Entry 5AVB (X-ray diffraction, 2.40 A resolution); this record covers chains G and I of the 10 polymer chains in the assembly.

Chain G:
Protein: Histone H2A type 1-B/E
Organism: Homo sapiens
UniProt: P04908 (H2A1B_HUMAN); residues 0-129 here correspond to UniProt positions 1-130 (UniProt number = residue number + 1)
Amino-acid sequence (133 residues; each row starts with the number of its first residue; numbers below 1 keep their minus sign (Gly-3 is residue -3)):
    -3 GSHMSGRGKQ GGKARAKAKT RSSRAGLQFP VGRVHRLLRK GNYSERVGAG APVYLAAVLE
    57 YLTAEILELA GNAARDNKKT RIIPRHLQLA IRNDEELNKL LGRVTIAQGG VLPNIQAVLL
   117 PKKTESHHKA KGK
Disordered / not traced: -3 to 13, 119-129
Construct notes: expression tag (-3 to -1)
UniProt features mapped onto this chain:
  - modified residue: Ser1 (N-acetylserine), Arg3 (Citrulline), Lys5 (N6-(2-hydroxyisobutyryl)lysine), Lys9 (N6-(2-hydroxyisobutyryl)lysine), Lys13 (N6-(beta-hydroxybutyryl)lysine), Lys36 (N6-(2-hydroxyisobutyryl)lysine), Lys74 (N6-(2-hydroxyisobutyryl)lysine), Lys75 (N6-(2-hydroxyisobutyryl)lysine), Lys95 (N6-(2-hydroxyisobutyryl)lysine), Gln104 (N5-methylglutamine), Lys118 (N6-(2-hydroxyisobutyryl)lysine), Lys119 (N6-crotonyllysine), Thr120 (Phosphothreonine), Lys125 (N6-crotonyllysine)
  - cross-link (Glycyl lysine isopeptide (Lys-Gly)): Lys13 (interchain with G-Cter in ubiquitin), Lys15 (interchain with G-Cter in ubiquitin), Lys119 (interchain with G-Cter in ubiquitin)

Chain I:
Molecule: 147-nt DNA strand
Sequence (147 nucleotides; row label = number of the first residue in the row; numbers below 1 keep their minus sign (DA-73 is residue -73)):
   -73 ATCAATATCC ACCTGCAGAT ACTACCAAAA GTGTATTTGG AAACTGCTCC ATCAAAAGGC
   -13 ATGTTCAGCT GGAATCCAGC TGAACATGCC TTTTGATGGA GCAGTTTCCA AATACACTTT
    47 TGGTAGTATC TGCAGGTGGA TATTGAT
Ion coordination: Mn2+ site 1: DG-35, DG-34; Mn2+ site 2 near DG-3 (its only coordinating residue here); Mn2+ site 3 near DG5 (its only coordinating residue here); Mn2+ site 4 near DG27 (its only coordinating residue here); Mn2+ site 5 near DG48 (its only coordinating residue here); Mn2+ site 6 near DG61 (its only coordinating residue here)

Chain G / chain I interface:
Contacting residue pairs (14):
  Arg29(G) with DG48(I), hydrogen bond to the phosphate; DG49(I), salt bridge to the phosphate
  Arg42(G) with DA38(I), hydrogen bond to the sugar; DT39(I), phosphate contact
  Val43(G) with DA38(I), sugar contact; DT39(I), hydrogen bond to the phosphate
  Gly44(G) with DA38(I), phosphate contact
  Ala45(G) with DA38(I), hydrogen bond to the phosphate
  Lys75(G) with DC59(I), phosphate contact; DA60(I), phosphate contact
  Thr76(G) with DG58(I), hydrogen bond to the phosphate; DC59(I), hydrogen bond to the phosphate
  Arg77(G) with DG58(I), hydrogen bond to the sugar; DC59(I), hydrogen bond to the phosphate
Also at the interface, not in a pair above, chain G (10 interface residues in all): Glu41, Lys74

In short:
The interface between chain G and chain I involves 10 residues on one side and 7 on the other, with 8 hydrogen
bonds and 1 salt bridge. Polar contacts include Arg42(G)-DA38(I), Arg77(G)-DG58(I) and Arg29(G)-DG48(I).
DG-35(I) and DG-34(I) coordinate Mn2+ site 1.
Chain G is Histone H2A type 1-B/E (Homo sapiens) and chain I is a 147-nt DNA strand; the structure, human
nucleosome core particle, was determined by X-ray diffraction together with 5AV5, 5AV6, 5AV8, 5AV9 and 5AVC
from the same study.
